4LOX - chains A and B of the 5 polymer chains in the assembly; structure by X-ray diffraction, 1.98 A resolution.

Chain A:
Molecule: LAGLIDADG homing endonuclease I-SmaMI
Organism: Sordaria macrospora
Notes: fragment: LHE homing endnuclease
Reference sequence: F7WD42 (F7WD42_SORMK); residues 1-302 here correspond to UniProt positions 114-415 (UniProt number = residue number + 113)
Chain sequence (302 residues; row label = number of the first residue in the row):
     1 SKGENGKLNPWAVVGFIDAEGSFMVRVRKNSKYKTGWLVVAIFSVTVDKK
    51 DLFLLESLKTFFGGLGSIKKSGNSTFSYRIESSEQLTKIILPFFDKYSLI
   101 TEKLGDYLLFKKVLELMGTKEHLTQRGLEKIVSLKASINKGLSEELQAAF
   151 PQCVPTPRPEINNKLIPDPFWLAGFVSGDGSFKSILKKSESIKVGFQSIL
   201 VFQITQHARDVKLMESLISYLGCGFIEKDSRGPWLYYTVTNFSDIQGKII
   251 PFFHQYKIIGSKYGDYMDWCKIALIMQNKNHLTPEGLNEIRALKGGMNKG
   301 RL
Disordered / not traced: 1-2
Differences from the reference sequence: cloning artifact (6)
Bound ions: Mg2+ site 1: Ala-19, Asp-179 (shared with 1 residue of chain C; 1 residue of chain D); Mg2+ site 2: Glu-20, Gly-178, Asp-179 (shared with 1 residue of chain C; 1 residue of chain D; 1 residue of chain E)

Chain B:
Molecule: 14-nt DNA strand
Notes: fragment: product of LHE cleavage
Sequence (14 nucleotides; numbered 1 to 14; the number before each row is that of its first residue):
     1 CGTACACCTGATAA

How chain A and chain B interact:
Contacting residue pairs - 30 pairs, chain A then chain B:
  Glu-20(A) / DA14(B)  phosphate contact
  Thr-46(A) / DA14(B)  sugar contact
  Val-47(A) / DA14(B)  phosphate contact
  Asp-48(A) / DA13(B)  phosphate contact
  Asp-48(A) / DA14(B)  hydrogen bond to the phosphate
  Ser-74(A) / DA13(B)  hydrogen bond to the phosphate
  Thr-75(A) / DA13(B)  sugar contact
  Thr-75(A) / DA14(B)  phosphate contact
  Lys-187(A) / DA4(B)  base contact
  Ser-191(A) / DC1(B)  sugar contact
  Ser-191(A) / DG2(B)  hydrogen bond to the base
  Ile-192(A) / DG2(B)  phosphate contact
  Ile-192(A) / DT3(B)  base contact
  Lys-193(A) / DC1(B)  phosphate contact
  Lys-193(A) / DG2(B)  hydrogen bond to the phosphate
  Gln-197(A) / DT3(B)  base contact
  Gln-197(A) / DA4(B)  hydrogen bond to the base
  Phe-225(A) / DC5(B)  phosphate contact
  Phe-225(A) / DA6(B)  phosphate contact
  Glu-227(A) / DC7(B)  base contact
  Ser-230(A) / DC8(B)  hydrogen bond to the phosphate
  Arg-231(A) / DT9(B)  hydrogen bond to the base
  Arg-231(A) / DG10(B)  hydrogen bond to the base
  Thr-240(A) / DA4(B)  sugar contact
  Thr-240(A) / DC5(B)  phosphate contact
  Asn-241(A) / DA4(B)  phosphate contact
  Asn-241(A) / DC5(B)  hydrogen bond to the phosphate
  Phe-242(A) / DA4(B)  hydrogen bond to the phosphate
  His-281(A) / DT3(B)  salt bridge to the phosphate
  Leu-282(A) / DG2(B)  phosphate contact
Interface residues without a listed pair, chain A (22 interface residues in all): Ile-199, Ser-243

Overview:
The interface between chain A and chain B involves 22 residues on one side and 12 on the other; the contacts
include 10 hydrogen bonds and 1 salt bridge. Polar contacts include Ser-191(A)/DG2(B), Gln-197(A)/DA4(B) and
Arg-231(A)/DT9(B). Ala-19(A) and Asp-179(A) coordinate Mg2+ site 1.
Here chain A is LAGLIDADG homing endonuclease I-SmaMI (Sordaria macrospora) and chain B is a 14-nt DNA strand.
Entry 4LOX (Crystal structure of the I-SmaMI LAGLIDADG homing endonuclease bound to cleaved DNA) was
determined by X-ray diffraction.
